PDB entry 7AC9 | X-ray diffraction, 1.39 A resolution | chains L and H of the 3 polymer chains in the assembly

[Chain L]
Name: Thrombin light chain
From: Homo sapiens
Notes: EC 3.4.21.5
UniProtKB: P00734 (THRB_HUMAN); the construct lacks a stretch of the UniProt sequence, so the offset changes along the chain: -4 to 0 = UniProt 328-332; 1-14 = UniProt 336-349; 15-17 = UniProt 361-363
Chain sequence (36 residues; row label = number of the first residue in the row; a row labelled like 14A-14K holds insertion residues (14A, then the next letters in order); numbers below 1 keep their minus sign (Thr-4 is residue -4)):
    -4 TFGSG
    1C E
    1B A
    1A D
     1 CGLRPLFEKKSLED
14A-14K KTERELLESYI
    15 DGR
Unresolved in the structure: -4 to 0, 15-17
Swiss-Prot annotation at these positions:
  - site: Arg17 (Cleavage)

[Chain H]
Name: Thrombin heavy chain
From: Homo sapiens
Notes: EC 3.4.21.5
UniProtKB: P00734 (THRB_HUMAN); the construct lacks a stretch of the UniProt sequence and is renumbered around it, so the offset changes along the chain: 16-36 = UniProt 364-384; 37-60 = UniProt 386-409; 61-77 = UniProt 419-435; 78-97 = UniProt 437-456; 7 more segments
Chain sequence (259 residues; each row starts with the number of its first residue; note: 3 numbers in that range are skipped by the numbering (no residue carries them; nothing is unmodelled there); a row labelled like 60A-60I holds insertion residues (60A, then the next letters in order)):
    16 IVEGSDAEIGMSPWQVMLFRK
   36A S
    37 PQELLCGASLISDRWVLTAAHCLL
60A-60I YPPWDKNFT
    61 ENDLLVRIGKHSRTRYE
   77A R
    78 NIEKISMLEKIYIHPRYNWR
   97A E
    98 NLDRDIALMKLKKPVAFSDYIHPVCLPDRETA
129A-129C ASL
   130 LQAGYKGRVTGWGNLKET
147A-147G WTANVGK
   150 GQPSVLQVVNLPIVERPVCKDSTRIRITDNMFCAG
  184A Y
   185 KP
186A-186D DEGK
   187 RGDACEGDSGGPFVMKSP
204A-204B FN
   205 NRWYQMGIVSWGE
   219 GCD
  221A R
   222 DGKYGFYTHVFRLKKWIQKVIDQFGE
Unresolved in the structure: 147A-147G, 247
Swiss-Prot annotation at these positions:
  - region: Ala183 to Val200 (High affinity receptor-binding region which is also known as the TP508 peptide)
  - active site (Charge relay system): His57, Asp102, Ser195
  - glycosylation: Asn60G (N-linked (GlcNAc...) (complex) asparagine)
Disulfide bonds: Cys42-Cys58, Cys168-Cys182, Cys191-Cys220
Glycans and other covalent adducts: N-acetylglucosamine (NAG) linked to Asn60G
Metal / ion sites: Na+ site 1: Lys169, Thr172, Phe204A; Na+ site 2: Arg221A, Lys224
Ligand contacts: D-arginine (DAR): Asp189, Ala190, Cys191, Glu192, Gly193, Asp194, Ser195, Val213, Ser214, Trp215, Gly216, Gly219, Cys220, Gly226

[Chain L / chain H interface]
Contacting residue pairs (59):
  Cys1(L) - Pro120(H)
  Cys1(L) - Val121(H)
  Cys1(L) - Cys122(H)  disulfide
  Cys1(L) - Arg206(H)  hydrogen bond (backbone-side chain)
  Asp1A(L) - His119(H)  salt bridge
  Asp1A(L) - Arg206(H)
  Ala1B(L) - Arg206(H)  hydrogen bond (backbone-side chain)
  Gly2(L) - Trp29(H)
  Gly2(L) - Pro120(H)  hydrogen bond (backbone-backbone)
  Gly2(L) - Cys122(H)
  Gly2(L) - Arg206(H)
  Gly2(L) - Trp207(H)  hydrogen bond (backbone-backbone)
  Leu3(L) - His119(H)  hydrogen bond (backbone-side chain)
  Leu3(L) - Asn205(H)
  Leu3(L) - Arg206(H)
  Arg4(L) - Gly25(H)
  Arg4(L) - Met26(H)  hydrogen bond (side chain-backbone)
  Arg4(L) - Pro28(H)
  Arg4(L) - Trp29(H)
  Arg4(L) - Arg137(H)
  Arg4(L) - Trp207(H)
  Pro5(L) - Ser115(H)
  Pro5(L) - Asp116(H)
  Pro5(L) - His119(H)
  Leu6(L) - Ile24(H)
  Leu6(L) - Asp116(H)
  Phe7(L) - Glu23(H)
  Phe7(L) - Ile24(H)
  Phe7(L) - Gly25(H)
  Phe7(L) - Met26(H)  hydrophobic
  Glu8(L) - Lys202(H)  salt bridge
  Glu8(L) - Asn205(H)
  Glu8(L) - Trp207(H)  hydrogen bond
  Asp14(L) - Glu23(H)
  Asp14(L) - Met26(H)
  Asp14(L) - Arg137(H)  salt bridge
  Asp14(L) - Trp207(H)
  Lys14A(L) - Glu23(H)  hydrogen bond (backbone-side chain)
  Thr14B(L) - Arg137(H)  hydrogen bond
  Thr14B(L) - Asn159(H)  hydrogen bond
  Glu14C(L) - Arg137(H)
  Glu14C(L) - Lys202(H)  salt bridge
  Glu14E(L) - Lys135(H)  salt bridge
  Glu14E(L) - Asn159(H)  hydrogen bond
  Glu14E(L) - Tyr184A(H)  hydrogen bond
  Leu14F(L) - Lys135(H)
  Leu14F(L) - Gly136(H)
  Leu14F(L) - Asn159(H)
  Leu14F(L) - Trp207(H)  hydrophobic
  Leu14G(L) - Pro204(H)  hydrophobic
  Ser14I(L) - Gly133(H)
  Ser14I(L) - Tyr134(H)
  Ser14I(L) - Lys135(H)  hydrogen bond (side chain-backbone)
  Tyr14J(L) - Tyr134(H)  hydrophobic
  Tyr14J(L) - Lys135(H)  hydrogen bond (side chain-backbone)
  Tyr14J(L) - Met201(H)
  Tyr14J(L) - Lys202(H)
  Tyr14J(L) - Pro204(H)
  Ile14K(L) - Tyr134(H)  hydrogen bond (backbone-side chain)
Other interface residues (no listed pair), chain L (21 interface residues in all): Glu1C
Other interface residues (no listed pair), chain H (26 interface residues in all): Tyr117
Cross-chain cystine bridges: Cys1(L)-Cys122(H)

[In short]
21 residues of chain L face 26 of chain H across their interface; the contacts include 1 disulfide bond, 15
hydrogen bonds and 5 salt bridges. Polar pairs include Asp1A(L)-His119(H), Glu8(L)-Lys202(H) and
Glu14E(L)-Lys135(H). Chain H binds D-arginine. N-acetylglucosamine is covalently linked to Asn60G(H).
Here chain L is Thrombin light chain and chain H is Thrombin heavy chain, both from Homo sapiens. Entry 7AC9
(Thrombin in complex with D-arginine (j77)) was determined by X-ray diffraction.
